6MLH - chain A; structure by X-ray diffraction, 1.65 A resolution.

Chain A:
Molecule: Phosphoglucomutase
From: Xanthomonas citri
UniProtKB: Q8PGN7 (Q8PGN7_XANAC); residues 1-448 here correspond to UniProt positions 3-450 (UniProt number = residue number + 2)
Sequence (468 residues; numbered -19 to 448; the number before each row is that of its first residue; numbers below 1 keep their minus sign (Met-19 is residue -19)):
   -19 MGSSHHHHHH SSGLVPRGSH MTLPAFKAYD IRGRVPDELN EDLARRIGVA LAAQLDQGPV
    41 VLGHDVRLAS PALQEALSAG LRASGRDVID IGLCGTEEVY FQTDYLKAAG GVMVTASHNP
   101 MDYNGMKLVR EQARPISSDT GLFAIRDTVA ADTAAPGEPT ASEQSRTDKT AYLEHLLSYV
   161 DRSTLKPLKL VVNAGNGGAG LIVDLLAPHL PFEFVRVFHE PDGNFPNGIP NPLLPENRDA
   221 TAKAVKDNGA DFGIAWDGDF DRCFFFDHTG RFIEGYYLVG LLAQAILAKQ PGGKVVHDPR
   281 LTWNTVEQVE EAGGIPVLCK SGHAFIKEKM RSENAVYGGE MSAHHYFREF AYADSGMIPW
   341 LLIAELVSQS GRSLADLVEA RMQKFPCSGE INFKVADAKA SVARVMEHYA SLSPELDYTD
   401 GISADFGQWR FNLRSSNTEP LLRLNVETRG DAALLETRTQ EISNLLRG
Unresolved in the structure: -19 to 0
Sequence notes: expression tag (-19 to 0)
Modified residues: Ser97 (phosphoserine; SEP)
Bound ions: Mg2+: Ser97, Asp237, Asp239, Asp241
Ligand contacts: glucopyranosyl-1-methyl-phosphonic acid (GPM; (1S)-1,5-anhydro-1-(phosphonomethyl)-D-glucitol): Tyr9, Arg280, Ser301, Gly302, His303, Glu320, Ser322, His324, Tyr326, Arg414, Ser416, Asn417, Thr418, Arg423

In short:
Chain A binds glucopyranosyl-1-methyl-phosphonic acid. Ser97, Asp237, Asp239 and Asp241 coordinate Mg2+.
Chain A is Phosphoglucomutase (Xanthomonas citri); the structure, Crystal structure of X. citri
phosphoglucomutase in complex with GLUCOPYRANOSYL-1-METHYL-PHOSPHONIC ACID, was determined by X-ray
diffraction (same publication as 6MLF, 6MLW and 6MNV).
